4I2W - chains A and B; structure by X-ray diffraction, 3.60 A resolution.

[Chain A]
Protein: Protein UNC-45
From: Caenorhabditis elegans
UniProtKB: G5EG62 (G5EG62_CAEEL); residues 1-961 here = UniProt positions 1-961
Chain sequence (961 residues; numbered 1 to 961; the number before each row is that of its first residue):
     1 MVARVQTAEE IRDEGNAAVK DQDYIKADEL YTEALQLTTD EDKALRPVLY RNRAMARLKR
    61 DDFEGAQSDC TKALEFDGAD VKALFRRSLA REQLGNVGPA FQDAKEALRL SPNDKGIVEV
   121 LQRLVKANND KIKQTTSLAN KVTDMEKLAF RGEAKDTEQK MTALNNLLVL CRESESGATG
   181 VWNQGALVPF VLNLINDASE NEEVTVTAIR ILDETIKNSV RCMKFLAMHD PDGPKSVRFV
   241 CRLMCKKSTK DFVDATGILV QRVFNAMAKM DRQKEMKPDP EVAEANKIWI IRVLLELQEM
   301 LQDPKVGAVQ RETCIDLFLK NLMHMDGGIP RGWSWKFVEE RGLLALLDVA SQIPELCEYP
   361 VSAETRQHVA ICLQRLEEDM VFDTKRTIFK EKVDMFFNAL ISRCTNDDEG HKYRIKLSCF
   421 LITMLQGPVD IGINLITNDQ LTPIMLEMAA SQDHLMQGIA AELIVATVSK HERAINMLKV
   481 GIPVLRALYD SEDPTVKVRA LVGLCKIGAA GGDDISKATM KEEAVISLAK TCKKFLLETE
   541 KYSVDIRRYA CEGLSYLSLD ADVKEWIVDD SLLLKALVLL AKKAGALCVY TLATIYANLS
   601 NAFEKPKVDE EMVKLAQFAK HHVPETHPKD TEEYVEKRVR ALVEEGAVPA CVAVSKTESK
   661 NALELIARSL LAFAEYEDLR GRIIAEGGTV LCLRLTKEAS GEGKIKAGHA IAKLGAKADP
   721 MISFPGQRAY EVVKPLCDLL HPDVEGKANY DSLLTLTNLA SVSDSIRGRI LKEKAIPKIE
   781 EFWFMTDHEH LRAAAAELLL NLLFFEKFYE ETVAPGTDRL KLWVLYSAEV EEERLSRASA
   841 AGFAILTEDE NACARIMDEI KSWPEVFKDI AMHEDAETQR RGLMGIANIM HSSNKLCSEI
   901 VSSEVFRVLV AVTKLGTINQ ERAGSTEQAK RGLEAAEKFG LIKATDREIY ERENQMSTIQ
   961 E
Unresolved in the structure: 1-4, 510-521, 608-617, 931-961
Modified residues: Mse1, Mse520, Mse612, Mse956 (selenomethionine); Mse55, Mse145, Mse161, Mse223, Mse228, Mse244, Mse267, Mse270, Mse276, Mse300, Mse323, Mse325, Mse380, Mse395, Mse424, Mse445, Mse448, Mse456, Mse477, Mse721, Mse785, Mse857, Mse872, Mse884, Mse890 (selenomethionine; parent Met)
Reported in the primary citation:
  - mutagenesis - Y750W: unchanged binding to myosin
  - mutagenesis - N758Y: abolished binding to UNC-54
  - mutagenesis - N758Y: unchanged binding to Hsp90
  - mutagenesis - V480R/V484R: decreased binding to myosin
  - mutagenesis - L121W: increased binding to cellular myosin

[Chain B]
Protein: Heat shock 70 kDa protein A
UniProtKB: P09446 (HSP7A_CAEEL); residues 1-10 here correspond to UniProt positions 631-640 (UniProt number = residue number + 630)
Chain sequence (10 residues; row label = number of the first residue in the row):
     1 AGGPTIEEVD

[Chain A / chain B interface]
Contacting residue pairs (17; chain A residue first):
  R12(A) with D10(B), hydrogen bond (side chain-backbone)
  N16(A) with V9(B); D10(B), hydrogen bond (side chain-backbone)
  Y31(A) with V9(B)
  V48(A) with D10(B)
  R51(A) with D10(B), salt bridge
  N52(A) with V9(B); D10(B), hydrogen bond (side chain-backbone)
  Mse55(A) with E7(B)
  K59(A) with E7(B), salt bridge
  V81(A) with I6(B)
  K82(A) with I6(B); E8(B), hydrogen bond (side chain-backbone); D10(B)
  F85(A) with I6(B), hydrophobic
  R86(A) with I6(B), hydrogen bond (side chain-backbone); E7(B)
Also at the interface, not in a pair above, chain A (15 interface residues in all): V19, K20, D114
The authors on this interface:
  - hot spots on chain A (mutagenesis) - K82E: abolished binding to Heat shock 70 kDa protein A (chain B)

[Summary]
15 residues of chain A and 5 residues of chain B are in contact, with 5 hydrogen bonds and 2 salt bridges.
Polar contacts include R51(A)-D10(B), K59(A)-E7(B) and R12(A)-D10(B). From the paper: N758Y of chain A
abolishes binding to UNC-54; V480R/V484R of chain A reduce binding to myosin; 5 substitutions were tested in
all.
Chain A is Protein UNC-45 (Caenorhabditis elegans) and chain B is Heat shock 70 kDa protein A; the structure,
Crystal structure of the myosin chaperone UNC-45 from C.elegans in complex with a Hsp70 peptide, was
determined by X-ray diffraction (same publication as 4I2Z).
